Entry 1S7X (X-ray diffraction, 2.41 A resolution); this record covers chains A and C of the 3 polymer chains in the assembly.

== Chain A ==
Molecule: H-2 class I histocompatibility antigen, D-B alpha chain
Source organism: Mus musculus
Reference sequence: P01899 (HA11_MOUSE); residues 1-338 here correspond to UniProt positions 25-362 (UniProt number = residue number + 24)
Amino-acid sequence (338 residues; each row starts with the number of its first residue):
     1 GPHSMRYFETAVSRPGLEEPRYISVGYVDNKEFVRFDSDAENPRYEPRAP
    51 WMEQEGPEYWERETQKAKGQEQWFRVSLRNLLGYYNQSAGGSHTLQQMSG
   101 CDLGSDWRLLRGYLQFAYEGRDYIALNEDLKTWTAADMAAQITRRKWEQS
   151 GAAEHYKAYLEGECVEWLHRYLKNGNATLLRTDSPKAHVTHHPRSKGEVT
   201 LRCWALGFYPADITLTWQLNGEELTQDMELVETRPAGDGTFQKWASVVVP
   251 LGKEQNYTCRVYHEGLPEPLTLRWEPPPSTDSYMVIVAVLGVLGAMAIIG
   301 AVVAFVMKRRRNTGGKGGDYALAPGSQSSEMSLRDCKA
Disordered / not traced: 277-338
Cystine bridges: C101-C164, C203-C259

== Chain C ==
Molecule: Glycoprotein 9-residue peptide
Reference sequence: P07399 (VGLY_LYCVW); aligned to UniProt positions 33-41 over residues 1-9 (the alignment contains insertions or deletions, so no single offset holds)
Amino-acid sequence (9 residues; row label = number of the first residue in the row):
     1 KAVFNFATM
Differences from the reference sequence: engineered mutation F4 (Tyr36 in P07399)
Swiss-Prot annotation at these positions:
  - site: K1 (Important for GP-C-mediated membrane fusion)

== Interface between chain A and chain C ==
Contacting residue pairs - 51 pairs, chain A then chain C:
  M5(A) with K1(C)
  Y7(A) with K1(C), hydrogen bond (side chain-backbone); A2(C), hydrogen bond (side chain-backbone)
  E9(A) with V3(C)
  Y45(A) with A2(C)
  R62(A) with K1(C)
  E63(A) with K1(C); A2(C), hydrogen bond (side chain-backbone)
  K66(A) with K1(C); A2(C), hydrogen bond (side chain-backbone)
  Q70(A) with V3(C); F4(C); N5(C), hydrogen bond (side chain-backbone)
  W73(A) with N5(C); F6(C), hydrogen bond (side chain-backbone); A7(C), hydrogen bond (side chain-backbone); T8(C); M9(C), hydrophobic
  V76(A) with T8(C)
  S77(A) with T8(C); M9(C), hydrogen bond (side chain-backbone)
  N80(A) with T8(C); M9(C), hydrogen bond (side chain-backbone)
  L81(A) with M9(C), hydrophobic
  Y84(A) with M9(C), hydrogen bond (side chain-backbone)
  L95(A) with M9(C), hydrophobic
  Q97(A) with V3(C); N5(C), hydrogen bond
  S99(A) with V3(C)
  F116(A) with N5(C); M9(C), hydrophobic
  Y123(A) with M9(C), hydrophobic
  T143(A) with M9(C), hydrogen bond (side chain-backbone)
  K146(A) with T8(C), hydrogen bond; M9(C), hydrogen bond (side chain-backbone)
  W147(A) with A7(C), hydrogen bond (side chain-backbone); T8(C), hydrogen bond (side chain-backbone); M9(C), hydrophobic
  S150(A) with F6(C)
  A152(A) with F6(C), hydrophobic
  H155(A) with F4(C), hydrogen bond (side chain-backbone); F6(C)
  Y156(A) with V3(C), hydrophobic; N5(C); F6(C), hydrogen bond (side chain-backbone)
  Y159(A) with K1(C), hydrogen bond (side chain-backbone); A2(C); V3(C)
  E163(A) with K1(C), salt bridge
  W167(A) with K1(C)
  Y171(A) with K1(C), hydrogen bond (side chain-backbone)
Also at the interface, not in a pair above, chain A (34 interface residues in all): Y59, F74, I124, G151

== Overview ==
Chain A and chain C form an interface of 34 and 9 residues respectively, with 20 hydrogen bonds and 1 salt
bridge. Polar contacts include E163(A)-K1(C), Y7(A)-K1(C) and Y7(A)-A2(C).
Chain A is H-2 class I histocompatibility antigen, D-B alpha chain (Mus musculus) and chain C is Glycoprotein
9-residue peptide; the structure, Crystal structures of the murine class I major histocompatibility complex
H-2Db in complex with LCMV-derived gp33 ..., was determined by X-ray diffraction, deposited together with
1S7Q, 1S7R, 1S7S, 1S7T, 1S7U, 1S7V and 1S7W.
